PDB entry 7SFU | electron microscopy, 4.20 A resolution (low resolution: residue-level contacts below are approximate; hydrogen-bond / salt-bridge calls are withheld) | chains C and I of the 12 polymer chains in the assembly

Chain C (and I):
Protein: Capsid protein
Organism: Venezuelan equine encephalitis virus (strain TC-83)
Notes: EC 3.4.21.90; chain I of this document is another copy of the same molecule, construct and numbering; everything in this record applies to it too
Reference sequence: P05674 (POLS_EEVV8); numbering as in UniProt (aligned over 114-275)
Chain sequence (162 residues; numbered 114 to 275; the number before each row is that of its first residue):
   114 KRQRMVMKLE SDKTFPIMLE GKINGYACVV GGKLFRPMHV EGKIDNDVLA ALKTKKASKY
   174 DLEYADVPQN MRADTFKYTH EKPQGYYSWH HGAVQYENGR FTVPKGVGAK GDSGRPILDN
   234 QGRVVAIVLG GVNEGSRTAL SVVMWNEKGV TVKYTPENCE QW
Swiss-Prot annotation at these positions:
  - active site (Charge relay system): His-152, Asp-174, Ser-226
  - site: Tyr-200 (Involved in dimerization of the capsid protein), Asn-233 (Involved in dimerization of the capsid protein), Trp-275 (Cleavage)
  - modified residue: Ser-124 (Phosphoserine), Thr-127 (Phosphothreonine)

Chain C / chain I interface:
Residue-residue contacts (17; chain C residue first):
  Glu-210(C) with Lys-190(I)
  Asn-211(C) with Tyr-191(I)
  Val-245(C) with Gln-182(I)
  Glu-247(C) with Gln-182(I); Asn-183(I); Met-184(I); Arg-185(I); Ala-186(I)
  Gly-248(C) with Asn-183(I); Ala-186(I); Asp-187(I)
  Ser-249(C) with Ala-186(I); Asp-187(I)
  Arg-250(C) with Ala-186(I)
  Glu-270(C) with Gln-182(I); Arg-185(I)
  Asn-271(C) with Gln-182(I)
Also at the interface, not in a pair above, chain C (10 interface residues in all): Arg-213

Summary:
10 residues of chain C face 8 of chain I across their interface. From UniProt: 3 active-site residues on chain
C.
Both chains are Capsid protein (Venezuelan equine encephalitis virus (strain TC-83)). Entry 7SFU (CryoEM
structure of Venezuelan Equine Encephalitis virus (VEEV) TC-83 strain VLP) was determined by electron
microscopy.
